Entry 6E6G (X-ray diffraction, 1.93 A resolution); this record covers chain A.

Chain A:
Molecule: GTPase KRas
Source organism: Homo sapiens
UniProtKB: P01116 (RASK_HUMAN), isoform P01116-2; residue numbers follow UniProt; this construct covers 1-166
Chain sequence (166 residues; numbered 1 to 166; the number before each row is that of its first residue):
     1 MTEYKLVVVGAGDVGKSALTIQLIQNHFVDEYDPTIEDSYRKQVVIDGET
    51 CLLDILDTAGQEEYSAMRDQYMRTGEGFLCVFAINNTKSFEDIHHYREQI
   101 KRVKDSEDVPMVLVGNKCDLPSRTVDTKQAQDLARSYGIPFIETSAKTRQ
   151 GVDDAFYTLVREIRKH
Construct notes: engineered mutation Asp13 (Gly in P01116)
Metal / ion sites: Na+: Asp13 (together with GDP); Ca2+: Gln22, Leu23, Asn26
Residues lining bound ligands: GDP (guanosine-5'-diphosphate): Ala11, Gly12, Asp13, Val14, Gly15, Lys16, Ser17, Ala18, Phe28, Val29, Asp30, Glu31, Tyr32, Ala59, Asn116, Lys117, Asp119, Leu120, Ser145, Ala146, Lys147
UniProt features mapped onto this chain:
  - motif: Tyr32 to Tyr40 (Effector region)
  - binding site (GTP): Gly10 to Gly12, Val14 to Ala18, Val29 to Thr35, Ala59, Gly60, Asn116 to Asp119
  - modified residue: Met1 (N-acetylmethionine), Thr2 (N-acetylthreonine), Lys104 (N6-acetyllysine)
  - glycosylation: Thr35 (Microbial infection: O-linked (Glc) threonine)
  - natural variant: Lys5 (K5E: In NS3; K5N: In GASC), Gly10 (G10GG: In AML), Gly12 (G12A: In colorectal cancer samples; G12C: In lung carcinoma; G12D: In GASC, JMML and SFM; G12R: In lung cancer and bladder cancer; G12S: In GASC and JMML; G12V: In GASC), Asp13 (G13D: In GASC, JMML and OES; this construct carries the variant), Val14 (V14I: In NS3), Leu19 (L19F: In OES), Gln22 (Q22E: In CFC2; Q22R: In NS3), Pro34 (P34L: In NS3; P34Q: In NS3; P34R: In CFC2), Ile36 (I36M: In NS3), Thr58 (T58I: In NS3), Ala59 (A59T: In GASC), Gly60 (G60R: In CFC2; G60S: In NS3), 8 further natural variant entries in UniProt
  - mutagenesis: Asp38 (D38A: Decreased interaction with MAPKAP1/SIN1), Tyr40 (Y40A: Decreased interaction with MAPKAP1/SIN1), Gln61 (Q61L: Promotes GTP binding)
What the authors report for this chain:
  - contacts within the chain: Asp38-Asp57 (backbone contact), Thr58-Arg68 (water-mediated contact), Gln61-Arg68, Gln61-Tyr71, Glu62-Arg68, Glu63-Arg68, Tyr64-His95 (hydrogen bond), Glu63-Tyr64, Asp69-Arg102 (salt bridge), His95-Tyr96, His95-Gln99
  - Na+ coordination: Asp13
  - binding site for GDP: Tyr32
  - conformationally variable residues (loop rearrangement, order/disorder transition): Ile36, Glu37, Thr58 to Gln61
  - mutagenesis - G13D: decreased binding to Raf-RBD

Summary:
Bound to chain A: GDP. The Ca2+ site is built by Gln22, Leu23 and Asn26. Curated annotation (UniProt) lists 21
GTP-binding residues and 3 mutagenesis sites. The paper reports a binding site for GDP at Tyr32; G13D reduces
binding to Raf-RBD.
Chain A is GTPase KRas (Homo sapiens); the structure, KRAS G13D bound to GDP (K13GDP), was determined by X-ray
diffraction together with 6E6C, 6E6F, 6E6H, 6E6P and 6DZH from the same study.
